Entry 4LF2 (X-ray diffraction, 2.38 A resolution); this record covers chains C and D of the 6 polymer chains in the assembly.

== Chain C (and D) ==
Molecule: Ribulose bisphosphate carboxylase
Organism: Rhodopseudomonas palustris
Notes: EC 4.1.1.39; chain D of this document is another copy of the same molecule, construct and numbering; everything in this record applies to it too
UniProt: Q6N0W9 (RBL2_RHOPA); numbering as in UniProt (aligned over 1-461)
Sequence (481 residues; row label = number of the first residue in the row; numbers below 1 keep their minus sign (Met-19 is residue -19)):
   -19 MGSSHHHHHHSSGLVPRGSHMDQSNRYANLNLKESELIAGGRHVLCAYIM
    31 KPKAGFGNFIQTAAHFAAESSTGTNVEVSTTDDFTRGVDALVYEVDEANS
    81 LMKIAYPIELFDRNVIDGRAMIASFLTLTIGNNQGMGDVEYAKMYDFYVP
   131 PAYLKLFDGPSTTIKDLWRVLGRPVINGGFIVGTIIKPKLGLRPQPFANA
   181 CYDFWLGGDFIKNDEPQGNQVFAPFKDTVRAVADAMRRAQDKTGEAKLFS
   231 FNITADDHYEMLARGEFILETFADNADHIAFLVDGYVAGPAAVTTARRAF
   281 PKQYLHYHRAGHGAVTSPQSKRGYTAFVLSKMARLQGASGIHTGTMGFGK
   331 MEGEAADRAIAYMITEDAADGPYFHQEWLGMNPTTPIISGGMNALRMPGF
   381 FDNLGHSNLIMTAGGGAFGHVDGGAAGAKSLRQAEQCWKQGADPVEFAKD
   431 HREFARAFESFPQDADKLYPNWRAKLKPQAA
Unresolved in the structure: -19 to 0, 454-461 (chain D: -19 to 0, 458-461)
Modified positions: Lys192 (lysine nz-carboxylic acid; KCX)
Sequence notes: initiating methionine (-19); expression tag (-18 to 0)
Metal / ion sites: Mg2+: Asp194, Glu195
Ligand contacts: carbonate ion (CO3): Asn157, Thr345, Glu346, His386, Asn388
UniProt features mapped onto this chain:
  - active site (Proton acceptor): Lys167, His288
  - binding site (substrate): Asn112, Lys169, Arg289, His322, Ser369
  - binding site (Mg(2+)): Lys192, Asp194, Glu195
  - site: Lys330 (Transition state stabilizer)
  - modified residue: Lys192 (N6-carboxylysine)
What the authors report for this chain:
  - catalytic residues: Lys330 (citing earlier work)
  - mutagenesis - A47V/M331A, I165V: decreased growth
  - mutagenesis - A47V, A47V/M331A, I165A, I165T, I165V, M331A, M331L: decreased catalytic activity
  - mutagenesis - A47V: unchanged growth
  - mutagenesis - I165A, I165T/M331L, M331A, M331L: abolished growth
  - mutagenesis - I165T/M331L: abolished catalytic activity

== Interface between chain C and chain D ==
Residue-residue contacts - 211 pairs, chain C then chain D:
  Lys33(C) - Glu332(D)  salt bridge
  Glu49(C) - Lys169(D)  salt bridge
  Glu49(C) - Lys330(D)  salt bridge
  Glu49(C) - Met331(D)
  Ser51(C) - Lys169(D)
  Ser51(C) - Leu170(D)
  Thr52(C) - Pro168(D)
  Thr52(C) - Lys169(D)  hydrogen bond (backbone-backbone)
  Thr52(C) - Leu170(D)
  Gly53(C) - Lys169(D)
  Thr54(C) - Lys167(D)
  Thr54(C) - Lys330(D)  hydrogen bond
  Asn55(C) - Lys330(D)
  Val56(C) - Gly395(D)
  Glu57(C) - Gly399(D)
  Val58(C) - Lys167(D)
  Ser59(C) - Phe398(D)  hydrogen bond (side chain-backbone)
  Thr60(C) - Lys167(D)  hydrogen bond (side chain-backbone)
  Thr60(C) - Pro168(D)
  Thr60(C) - Leu172(D)
  Thr60(C) - Ala180(D)
  Thr60(C) - Phe398(D)
  Thr61(C) - Pro168(D)
  Asp62(C) - Arg173(D)  salt bridge
  Phe64(C) - Gly171(D)
  Phe64(C) - Arg173(D)
  Phe64(C) - Phe202(D)  hydrophobic
  Thr65(C) - Pro168(D)
  Thr65(C) - Leu170(D)
  Thr65(C) - Gly171(D)
  Val68(C) - Gly171(D)
  Val68(C) - Phe202(D)  hydrophobic
  Glu89(C) - Gln200(D)
  Glu89(C) - Val201(D)
  Glu89(C) - Phe202(D)
  Leu90(C) - Leu170(D)  hydrophobic
  Leu90(C) - Gln200(D)  hydrogen bond (backbone-side chain)
  Asp92(C) - Gly198(D)
  Asp92(C) - Asn199(D)  hydrogen bond (side chain-backbone)
  Asp92(C) - Gln200(D)
  Asp92(C) - Arg244(D)  salt bridge
  Arg93(C) - Asn199(D)  hydrogen bond (backbone-side chain)
  Arg93(C) - Val201(D)
  Arg93(C) - Arg244(D)  hydrogen bond (backbone-side chain)
  Asn94(C) - Asn199(D)
  Asn94(C) - Glu240(D)
  Val95(C) - Asn199(D)
  Val95(C) - Phe205(D)  hydrophobic
  Val95(C) - Lys206(D)
  Val95(C) - Glu240(D)  hydrogen bond (backbone-side chain)
  Ile96(C) - Asp237(D)
  Ile96(C) - Glu240(D)  hydrogen bond (backbone-side chain)
  Ile96(C) - Ala243(D)  hydrophobic
  Met101(C) - Thr234(D)
  Met101(C) - Ala235(D)  hydrophobic
  Met101(C) - Asp236(D)
  Met101(C) - Arg244(D)
  Ile102(C) - Asp236(D)  hydrogen bond (backbone-side chain)
  Ala103(C) - Asp236(D)  hydrogen bond (backbone-side chain)
  Ala103(C) - Val267(D)
  Leu106(C) - Val267(D)
  Thr107(C) - Glu195(D)
  Thr107(C) - Asp264(D)  hydrogen bond
  Thr107(C) - Val267(D)
  Leu108(C) - Leu170(D)  hydrophobic
  Leu108(C) - Pro196(D)  hydrophobic
  Ile110(C) - Gly291(D)
  Gly111(C) - Ala290(D)
  Gly111(C) - Gly291(D)  hydrogen bond (backbone-backbone)
  Asn112(C) - Lys169(D)
  Asn112(C) - Glu195(D)  hydrogen bond
  Asn112(C) - His288(D)
  Asn112(C) - Ala290(D)
  Asn112(C) - Gly291(D)
  Asn112(C) - Met331(D)
  Gln114(C) - Gly293(D)
  Gln114(C) - Ala294(D)
  Gly115(C) - Met331(D)
  Gly115(C) - Glu332(D)  hydrogen bond (backbone-backbone)
  Met116(C) - Met331(D)  hydrophobic
  Met116(C) - Glu332(D)
  Gly117(C) - Lys330(D)  hydrogen bond (backbone-backbone)
  Gly117(C) - Met331(D)
  Gly117(C) - Glu332(D)
  Glu120(C) - Gln299(D)
  Tyr121(C) - Gln299(D)
  Lys167(C) - Thr54(D)
  Lys167(C) - Val58(D)
  Lys167(C) - Thr60(D)  hydrogen bond (backbone-side chain)
  Pro168(C) - Thr52(D)
  Pro168(C) - Thr60(D)
  Pro168(C) - Thr61(D)
  Pro168(C) - Thr65(D)
  Lys169(C) - Glu49(D)  salt bridge
  Lys169(C) - Ser51(D)
  Lys169(C) - Thr52(D)  hydrogen bond (backbone-backbone)
  Lys169(C) - Gly53(D)
  Lys169(C) - Asn112(D)
  Leu170(C) - Ser51(D)
  Leu170(C) - Thr52(D)
  Leu170(C) - Thr65(D)
  Leu170(C) - Leu90(D)  hydrophobic
  Leu170(C) - Leu108(D)  hydrophobic
  Gly171(C) - Phe64(D)
  Gly171(C) - Thr65(D)
  Leu172(C) - Thr60(D)
  Leu172(C) - Asp62(D)
  Arg173(C) - Asp62(D)  salt bridge
  Arg173(C) - Phe64(D)
  Ala180(C) - Thr60(D)
  Glu195(C) - Thr107(D)
  Glu195(C) - Asn112(D)  hydrogen bond
  Pro196(C) - Thr107(D)
  Pro196(C) - Leu108(D)  hydrophobic
  Gly198(C) - Asp92(D)
  Asn199(C) - Asp92(D)  hydrogen bond (backbone-side chain)
  Asn199(C) - Arg93(D)  hydrogen bond (side chain-backbone)
  Asn199(C) - Asn94(D)
  Asn199(C) - Val95(D)
  Gln200(C) - Glu89(D)
  Gln200(C) - Leu90(D)  hydrogen bond (side chain-backbone)
  Gln200(C) - Asp92(D)
  Val201(C) - Glu89(D)
  Val201(C) - Arg93(D)
  Phe202(C) - Phe64(D)  hydrophobic
  Phe202(C) - Val68(D)  hydrophobic
  Phe202(C) - Glu89(D)
  Phe205(C) - Val95(D)  hydrophobic
  Lys206(C) - Val95(D)
  Thr234(C) - Met101(D)
  Ala235(C) - Met101(D)  hydrophobic
  Asp236(C) - Met101(D)
  Asp236(C) - Ile102(D)  hydrogen bond (side chain-backbone)
  Asp236(C) - Ala103(D)  hydrogen bond (side chain-backbone)
  Asp236(C) - Ala271(D)
  Asp236(C) - Thr274(D)
  Asp237(C) - Ile96(D)
  Asp237(C) - Thr274(D)
  Asp237(C) - Arg278(D)  salt bridge
  His238(C) - His238(D)
  His238(C) - Tyr239(D)  hydrogen bond
  Tyr239(C) - His238(D)  hydrogen bond
  Tyr239(C) - Leu242(D)
  Glu240(C) - Asn94(D)
  Glu240(C) - Val95(D)  hydrogen bond (side chain-backbone)
  Glu240(C) - Ile96(D)  hydrogen bond (side chain-backbone)
  Leu242(C) - Tyr239(D)
  Ala243(C) - Ile96(D)  hydrophobic
  Arg244(C) - Asp92(D)  salt bridge
  Arg244(C) - Arg93(D)  hydrogen bond (side chain-backbone)
  Arg244(C) - Met101(D)
  Asp264(C) - Thr107(D)  hydrogen bond
  Tyr266(C) - Tyr266(D)
  Val267(C) - Ala103(D)
  Val267(C) - Leu106(D)
  Val267(C) - Thr107(D)
  Val267(C) - Pro270(D)
  Ala268(C) - Gly269(D)
  Ala268(C) - Pro270(D)
  Ala268(C) - Ala271(D)  hydrogen bond (backbone-backbone)
  Gly269(C) - Ala268(D)
  Pro270(C) - Val267(D)
  Pro270(C) - Ala268(D)
  Ala271(C) - Asp236(D)
  Ala271(C) - Ala268(D)  hydrogen bond (backbone-backbone)
  Ala271(C) - Ala271(D)  hydrophobic
  Ala271(C) - Ala272(D)
  Ala272(C) - Ala271(D)
  Thr274(C) - Asp236(D)
  Thr274(C) - Asp237(D)
  Arg278(C) - Asp237(D)  salt bridge
  His288(C) - Asn112(D)
  Ala290(C) - Gly111(D)
  Ala290(C) - Asn112(D)
  Gly291(C) - Ile110(D)
  Gly291(C) - Gly111(D)  hydrogen bond (backbone-backbone)
  Gly291(C) - Asn112(D)
  Gly293(C) - Gln114(D)
  Gly293(C) - Arg302(D)  hydrogen bond (backbone-side chain)
  Ala294(C) - Gln114(D)
  Ala294(C) - Val295(D)  hydrophobic
  Ala294(C) - Arg302(D)
  Ala294(C) - Gly303(D)
  Val295(C) - Ala294(D)  hydrophobic
  Val295(C) - Val295(D)  hydrophobic
  Ser297(C) - Arg302(D)
  Gln299(C) - Glu120(D)
  Gln299(C) - Tyr121(D)
  Gln299(C) - Arg302(D)  hydrogen bond
  Ser300(C) - Arg302(D)
  Arg302(C) - Gly293(D)  hydrogen bond (side chain-backbone)
  Arg302(C) - Ala294(D)
  Arg302(C) - Ser297(D)
  Arg302(C) - Gln299(D)  hydrogen bond
  Arg302(C) - Ser300(D)
  Arg302(C) - Glu332(D)  salt bridge
  Gly303(C) - Ala294(D)
  Lys330(C) - Glu49(D)
  Lys330(C) - Asn55(D)
  Lys330(C) - Gly117(D)  hydrogen bond (backbone-backbone)
  Met331(C) - Glu49(D)
  Met331(C) - Asn112(D)
  Met331(C) - Gly115(D)
  Glu332(C) - Lys33(D)  salt bridge
  Glu332(C) - Gly115(D)  hydrogen bond (backbone-backbone)
  Glu332(C) - Met116(D)
  Glu332(C) - Arg302(D)  salt bridge
  Gly395(C) - Val56(D)
  Phe398(C) - Ser59(D)  hydrogen bond (backbone-side chain)
  Phe398(C) - Thr60(D)
  Gly399(C) - Glu57(D)
Interface residues without a listed pair, chain C (100 interface residues in all): Phe91, Val119, Pro176, Asn232, Thr275, Lys301, Gly371
Interface residues without a listed pair, chain D (100 interface residues in all): Phe91, Val119, Asn232, Thr275, Lys301, Gly371, Phe441

== Overview ==
The chain C/chain D interface involves 100 residues from each chain, with 41 hydrogen bonds and 13 salt
bridges. Among the polar pairs are Lys33(C)-Glu332(D), Glu49(C)-Lys169(D) and Glu49(C)-Lys330(D). The paper
reports the catalytic residue Lys330(C); A47V, A47V/M331A and I165A of chain C, among others, reduce catalytic
activity; 8 substitutions were tested in all.
Chain C and chain D are both Ribulose bisphosphate carboxylase (Rhodopseudomonas palustris); the structure,
Hexameric Form II RuBisCO from Rhodopseudomonas palustris, activated and complexed with sulfate and magnesium,
was determined by X-ray diffraction, deposited together with 4LF1.
